5U9W - chains B and C of the 3 polymer chains in the assembly; structure by X-ray diffraction, 3.56 A resolution.

Chain B (and C):
Name: Nucleoside permease
From: Neisseria wadsworthii 9715
Notes: chain C of this document is another copy of the same molecule, construct and numbering; everything in this record applies to it too
UniProt: G4CRQ5 (G4CRQ5_9NEIS); numbering as in UniProt (aligned over 1-425)
Sequence (431 residues; row label = number of the first residue in the row; numbers below 1 keep their minus sign (Gly-5 is residue -5)):
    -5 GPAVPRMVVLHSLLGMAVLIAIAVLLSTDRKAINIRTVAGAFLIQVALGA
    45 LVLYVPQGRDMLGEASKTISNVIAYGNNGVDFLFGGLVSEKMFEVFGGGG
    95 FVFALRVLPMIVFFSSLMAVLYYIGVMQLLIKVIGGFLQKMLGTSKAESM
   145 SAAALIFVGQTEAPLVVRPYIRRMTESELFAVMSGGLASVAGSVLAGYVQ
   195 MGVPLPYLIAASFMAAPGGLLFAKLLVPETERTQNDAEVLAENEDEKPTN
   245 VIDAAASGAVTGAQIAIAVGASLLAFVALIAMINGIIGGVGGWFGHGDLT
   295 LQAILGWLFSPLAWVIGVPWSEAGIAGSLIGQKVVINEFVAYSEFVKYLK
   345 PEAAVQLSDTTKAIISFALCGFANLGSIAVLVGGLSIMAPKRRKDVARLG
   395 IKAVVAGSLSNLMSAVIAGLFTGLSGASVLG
Disordered / not traced: -5 to 2, 230-240, 424-425 (chain C: -5 to 3, 232-238, 419-425)
Construct notes: expression tag (-5 to 0); engineered mutation Leu149 (Asn in G4CRQ5)
Small-molecule neighbours:
  - 6ZL (2-{[(4-O-alpha-D-glucopyranosyl-beta-D-glucopyranosyl)oxy]methyl}-2-octyldecyl 4-O-alpha-D-glucopyranosyl-beta-D-glucopyranoside), molecule 1: Met55, Glu58, Ala59, Thr62
  - 6ZL, molecule 2: Thr62, Asn65, Tyr69

Chain B / chain C interface:
Contacting residue pairs (40):
  Met86(B) with Leu81(C), hydrophobic
  Phe90(B) with Gly80(C); Ser83(C); Lys85(C); Met86(C), hydrophobic
  Gly93(B) with Gly79(C); Gly80(C), hydrogen bond (backbone-backbone)
  Val96(B) with Phe78(C)
  Phe97(B) with Phe76(C); Leu77(C), hydrophobic
  Ala98(B) with Leu77(C), hydrogen bond (backbone-backbone)
  Ile261(B) with Ile261(C), hydrophobic
  Gly264(B) with Leu77(C)
  Ala265(B) with Val106(C), hydrophobic; Ala253(C); Ala257(C), hydrophobic
  Leu268(B) with Val74(C), hydrophobic; Leu77(C), hydrophobic; Pro103(C), hydrophobic
  Ala269(B) with Ser110(C); Ala253(C), hydrophobic
  Phe270(B) with Ile246(C), hydrophobic; Ala249(C), hydrophobic; Ala250(C), hydrophobic
  Val271(B) with Gly73(C); Phe76(C), hydrophobic
  Ala272(B) with Tyr69(C); Phe107(C), hydrophobic
  Leu273(B) with Val114(C), hydrophobic; Ala249(C), hydrophobic
  Ala275(B) with Tyr69(C)
  Met276(B) with Tyr69(C), hydrophobic; Leu111(C), hydrophobic
  Gly279(B) with Tyr69(C)
  Val329(B) with Ile246(C)
  Leu369(B) with Asn244(C), hydrogen bond (backbone-side chain); Ile246(C), hydrophobic
  Ala373(B) with Asp247(C)
  Arg387(B) with Asp239(C), hydrogen bond (side chain-backbone); Glu240(C)
Other interface residues (no listed pair), chain B (30 interface residues in all): Val89, Phe95, Ala262, Ser266, Leu267, Ile330, Ser337, Gly370
Other interface residues (no listed pair), chain C (30 interface residues in all): Gly70, Val254
Interface features reported in the paper:
  - residue pairs: Arg387(B)-Glu240(C)

Summary:
Chain B and chain C each contribute 30 residues to their interface, with 4 hydrogen bonds. Polar pairs include
Leu369(B)-Asn244(C), Arg387(B)-Asp239(C) and Gly93(B)-Gly80(C). The paper describes a contact between
Arg387(B) and Glu240(C). Chain B binds compound 6ZL.
Both chains are Nucleoside permease (Neisseria wadsworthii 9715). Entry 5U9W (Structure of CNTnw N149L in the
intermediate 3 state) was determined by X-ray diffraction, deposited together with 5L24, 5L26, 5L27, 5L2A and
5L2B.
